Entry 4UQQ (electron microscopy, 7.60 A resolution (low resolution: residue-level contacts below are approximate; hydrogen-bond / salt-bridge calls are withheld)); this record covers chains A and D of the 4 polymer chains in the assembly.

# Chain A (and D)
Molecule: Glutamate receptor ionotropic, kainate 2
From: Rattus norvegicus
Notes: fragment: atd lbd and partial tmd, residues 32-908; chain D of this document is another copy of the same molecule, construct and numbering; everything in this record applies to it too
UniProtKB: P42260 (GRIK2_RAT); residues 1-877 here correspond to UniProt positions 32-908 (UniProt number = residue number + 31)
Chain sequence (882 residues; row label = number of the first residue in the row):
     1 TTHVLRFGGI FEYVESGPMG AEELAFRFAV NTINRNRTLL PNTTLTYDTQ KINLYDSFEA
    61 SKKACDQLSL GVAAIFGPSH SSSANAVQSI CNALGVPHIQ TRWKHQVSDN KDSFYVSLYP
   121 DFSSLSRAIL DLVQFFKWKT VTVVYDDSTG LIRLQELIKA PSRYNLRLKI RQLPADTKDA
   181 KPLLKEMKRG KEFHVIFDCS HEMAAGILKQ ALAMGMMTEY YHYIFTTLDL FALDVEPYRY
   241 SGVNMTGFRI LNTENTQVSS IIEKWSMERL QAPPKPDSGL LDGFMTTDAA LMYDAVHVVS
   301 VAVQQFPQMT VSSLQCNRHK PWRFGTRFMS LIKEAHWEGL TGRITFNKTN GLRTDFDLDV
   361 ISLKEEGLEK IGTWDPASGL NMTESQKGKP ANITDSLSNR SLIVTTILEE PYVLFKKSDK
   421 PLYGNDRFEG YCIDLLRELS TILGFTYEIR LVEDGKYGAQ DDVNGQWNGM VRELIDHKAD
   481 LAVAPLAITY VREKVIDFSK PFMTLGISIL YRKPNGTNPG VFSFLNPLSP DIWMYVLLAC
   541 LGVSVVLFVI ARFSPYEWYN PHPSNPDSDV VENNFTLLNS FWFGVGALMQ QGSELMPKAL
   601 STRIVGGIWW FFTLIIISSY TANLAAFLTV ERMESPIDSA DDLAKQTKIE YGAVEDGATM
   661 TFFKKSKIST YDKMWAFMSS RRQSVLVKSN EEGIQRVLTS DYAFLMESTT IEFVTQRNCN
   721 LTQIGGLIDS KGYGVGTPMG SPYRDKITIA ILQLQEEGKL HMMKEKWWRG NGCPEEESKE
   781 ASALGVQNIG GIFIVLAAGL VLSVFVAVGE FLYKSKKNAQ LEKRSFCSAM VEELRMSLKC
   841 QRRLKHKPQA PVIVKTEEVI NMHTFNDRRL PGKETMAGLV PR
Not modelled in the structure: 1, 385-398, 514-519, 541-609, 633-635, 776-786, 798-882 (chain D: 1, 385-398, 514-519, 538-608, 633-635, 776-786, 795-882)
Cystine bridges: Cys-65/Cys-316, Cys-719/Cys-773
Construct notes: expression tag (878-882); variant Val-536 (Ile567 in P42260), Cys-540 (Tyr571 in P42260); engineered mutation Val-545 (Cys576 in P42260), Ser-564 (Cys595 in P42260)
Small-molecule neighbours: glutamic acid (GLU): Tyr-457, Pro-485, Leu-486, Ala-487, Arg-492, Val-654, Gly-657, Ala-658, Thr-659, Asn-690, Glu-707, Tyr-733
UniProt features mapped onto this chain:
  - binding site (L-glutamate): Pro-485, Ala-487, Arg-492, Ala-658, Thr-659, Glu-707
  - modified residue (Phosphoserine): Ser-815, Ser-837
  - glycosylation (N-linked (GlcNAc...) asparagine): Asn-36, Asn-42, Asn-244, Asn-347, Asn-381, Asn-392, Asn-399, Asn-515, Asn-720
  - cross-link: Lys-855 (Glycyl lysine isopeptide (Lys-Gly) (interchain with G-Cter in SUMO1))
From the paper describing this entry:
  - conformationally variable residues (domain motion): Lys-500

# Interface between chain A and chain D
Residue-residue contacts - 30 pairs, chain A then chain D:
  Phe-524(A) with Ile-615(D)
  Trp-533(A) with Phe-611(D)
  Ile-617(A) with Leu-614(D)
  Tyr-620(A) with Ile-615(D); Ser-618(D)
  Thr-621(A) with Ser-618(D); Thr-621(D); Ala-622(D)
  Leu-624(A) with Ser-619(D); Ala-622(D)
  Ala-625(A) with Ala-622(D)
  Leu-628(A) with Asn-623(D); Ala-626(D)
  Thr-629(A) with Ala-626(D); Thr-629(D); Val-630(D)
  Arg-632(A) with Ala-626(D); Phe-627(D); Val-630(D); Glu-631(D); Arg-632(D)
  Ile-789(A) with Ile-532(D); Ser-619(D)
  Ile-792(A) with Phe-612(D); Ile-615(D)
  Phe-793(A) with Tyr-535(D); Val-536(D); Phe-612(D)
  Leu-796(A) with Trp-609(D); Phe-612(D)
Also at the interface, not in a pair above, chain A (15 interface residues in all): Tyr-671
Also at the interface, not in a pair above, chain D (22 interface residues in all): Ile-616, Ala-625, Ser-680

# In short
Chain A and chain D form an interface of 15 and 22 residues respectively. Ligands of chain A: glutamic acid.
Curated annotation (UniProt) lists 6 L-glutamate-binding residues on chain A. From the paper: conformational
variability at Lys-500(A).
Chain A and chain D are both Glutamate receptor ionotropic, kainate 2 (Rattus norvegicus); the structure,
Electron density map of GluK2 desensitized state in complex with 2S,4R-4-methylglutamate, was determined by
electron microscopy (same publication as 4UQ6, 4UQJ and 4UQK).
